Entry 8KDL (X-ray diffraction, 1.70 A resolution); this record covers chains A and B.

# Chain A (and B)
Name: Aminotransferase class I/II-fold pyridoxal phosphate-dependent enzyme
Source organism: Streptomyces lincolnensis
Notes: chain B of this document is another copy of the same molecule, construct and numbering; everything in this record applies to it too
UniProt: A9Y8R7 (A9Y8R7_STRLN); residues 1-427 here = UniProt positions 1-427
Chain sequence (437 residues; row label = number of the first residue in the row):
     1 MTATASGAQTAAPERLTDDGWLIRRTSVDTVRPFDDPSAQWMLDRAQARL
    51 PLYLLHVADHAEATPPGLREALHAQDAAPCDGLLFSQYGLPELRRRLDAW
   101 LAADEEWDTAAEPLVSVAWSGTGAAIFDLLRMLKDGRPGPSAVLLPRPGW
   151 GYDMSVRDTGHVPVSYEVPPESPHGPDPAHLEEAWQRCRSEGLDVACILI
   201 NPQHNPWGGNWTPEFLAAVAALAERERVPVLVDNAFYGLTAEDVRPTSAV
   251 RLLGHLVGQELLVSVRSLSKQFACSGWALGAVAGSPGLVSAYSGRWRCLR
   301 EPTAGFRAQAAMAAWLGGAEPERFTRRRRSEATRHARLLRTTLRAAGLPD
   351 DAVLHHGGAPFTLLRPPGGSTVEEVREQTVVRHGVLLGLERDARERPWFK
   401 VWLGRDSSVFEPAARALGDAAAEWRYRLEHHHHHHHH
Unresolved in the structure: 1-15, 427-437 (chain B: 1-15, 428-437)
Modified residues: Lys270 ((2S)-2-amino-6-[[3-hydroxy-2-methyl-5-(phosphonooxymethyl)pyridin-4-yl]methylideneamino]hexanoic acid; LLP)
Sequence notes: expression tag (428-437)
From the paper describing this entry:
  - catalytic residues: Lys270 (from molecular simulation)
  - mutagenesis - L83Y, N205Y, F236Y, K270A, P302Y: decreased catalytic activity (beta-elimination activity)
  - mutagenesis - W150A: abolished catalytic activity (beta-elimination activity)
  - mutagenesis - L83Y/F236Y: increased catalytic activity on oxidative amidation
  - mutagenesis - W150A: decreased catalytic activity
  - specificity-determining residues: Leu83, Phe236

# Chain A / chain B interface
Contacting residue pairs (130; chain A residue first):
  Trp21(A) - Pro79(B)
  Leu22(A) - Phe85(B)  hydrophobic
  Leu22(A) - Phe306(B)  hydrophobic
  Ile23(A) - Phe85(B)  hydrophobic
  Arg25(A) - Gln75(B)  hydrogen bond
  Arg25(A) - Pro91(B)
  Arg25(A) - Glu92(B)  salt bridge
  Arg25(A) - Phe306(B)
  Arg25(A) - Ala310(B)
  Thr26(A) - Leu84(B)
  Thr26(A) - Phe85(B)  hydrogen bond (side chain-backbone)
  Thr26(A) - Ser86(B)
  Thr26(A) - Leu90(B)
  Thr26(A) - Pro91(B)
  Thr26(A) - Phe306(B)
  Ser27(A) - Phe85(B)  hydrogen bond (side chain-backbone)
  Val28(A) - Pro91(B)
  Asp29(A) - Pro91(B)
  Asp29(A) - Arg94(B)  salt bridge
  Thr30(A) - Arg94(B)  hydrogen bond
  Val31(A) - Tyr88(B)  hydrophobic
  Val31(A) - Arg94(B)
  Val31(A) - Leu114(B)  hydrophobic
  Arg32(A) - Tyr88(B)
  Pro33(A) - Phe85(B)
  Pro33(A) - Ser86(B)
  Pro33(A) - Gln87(B)  hydrogen bond (backbone-backbone)
  Phe34(A) - Phe85(B)
  Phe34(A) - Gln87(B)
  Met42(A) - Phe85(B)  hydrophobic
  Leu54(A) - Phe85(B)  hydrophobic
  His56(A) - Phe85(B)
  Val57(A) - Phe85(B)  hydrophobic
  Asp59(A) - Gly82(B)
  Asp59(A) - Leu83(B)  hydrogen bond (side chain-backbone)
  Ala61(A) - Pro79(B)
  Ala61(A) - Gly82(B)
  Glu62(A) - Pro79(B)
  Thr64(A) - Asp81(B)
  Arg69(A) - Asp76(B)  hydrogen bond (side chain-backbone)
  Arg69(A) - Arg307(B)
  Leu72(A) - Arg307(B)
  His73(A) - His73(B)
  His73(A) - Asp76(B)  salt bridge
  Gln75(A) - Arg25(B)  hydrogen bond
  Asp76(A) - Arg69(B)  hydrogen bond (backbone-side chain)
  Asp76(A) - His73(B)  salt bridge
  Pro79(A) - Leu16(B)  hydrophobic
  Pro79(A) - Trp21(B)
  Pro79(A) - Ala61(B)
  Pro79(A) - Glu62(B)
  Asp81(A) - Thr64(B)
  Asp81(A) - Cys274(B)
  Asp81(A) - Ser275(B)  hydrogen bond (backbone-backbone)
  Asp81(A) - Gly276(B)  hydrogen bond (backbone-backbone)
  Asp81(A) - Trp277(B)  hydrogen bond
  Gly82(A) - Asp59(B)
  Gly82(A) - Ala61(B)
  Leu83(A) - Asp59(B)  hydrogen bond (backbone-side chain)
  Leu83(A) - Ser275(B)
  Leu84(A) - Thr26(B)
  Phe85(A) - Leu22(B)  hydrophobic
  Phe85(A) - Ile23(B)  hydrophobic
  Phe85(A) - Thr26(B)  hydrogen bond (backbone-side chain)
  Phe85(A) - Ser27(B)  hydrogen bond (backbone-side chain)
  Phe85(A) - Pro33(B)
  Phe85(A) - Phe34(B)
  Phe85(A) - Met42(B)  hydrophobic
  Phe85(A) - Leu54(B)  hydrophobic
  Phe85(A) - His56(B)
  Phe85(A) - Val57(B)  hydrophobic
  Ser86(A) - Thr26(B)
  Ser86(A) - Pro33(B)
  Gln87(A) - Pro33(B)  hydrogen bond (backbone-backbone)
  Gln87(A) - Phe34(B)
  Tyr88(A) - Val31(B)  hydrophobic
  Tyr88(A) - Arg32(B)
  Leu90(A) - Thr26(B)
  Pro91(A) - Arg25(B)
  Pro91(A) - Thr26(B)
  Pro91(A) - Val28(B)
  Pro91(A) - Asp29(B)
  Glu92(A) - Arg25(B)  salt bridge
  Arg94(A) - Asp29(B)  salt bridge
  Arg94(A) - Thr30(B)  hydrogen bond
  Arg94(A) - Val31(B)
  Leu114(A) - Val31(B)  hydrophobic
  Ser120(A) - Glu301(B)
  Ser120(A) - Pro302(B)
  Gly121(A) - Pro302(B)
  Gly123(A) - Arg300(B)
  Ala124(A) - Arg300(B)  hydrogen bond (backbone-backbone)
  Phe127(A) - Arg131(B)
  Phe127(A) - Arg300(B)
  Arg131(A) - Phe127(B)
  Arg131(A) - Asp158(B)  salt bridge
  Met154(A) - Arg295(B)  hydrogen bond
  Met154(A) - Leu299(B)  hydrophobic
  Asp158(A) - Arg131(B)  salt bridge
  Asp158(A) - Arg295(B)  salt bridge
  Asp158(A) - Trp296(B)
  Lys270(A) - Pro302(B)
  Cys274(A) - Asp81(B)
  Ser275(A) - Asp81(B)  hydrogen bond (backbone-backbone)
  Ser275(A) - Leu83(B)
  Gly276(A) - Asp81(B)  hydrogen bond (backbone-backbone)
  Gly276(A) - Ala304(B)
  Gly276(A) - Gly305(B)  hydrogen bond (backbone-backbone)
  Trp277(A) - Asp81(B)  hydrogen bond
  Ala278(A) - Ala304(B)  hydrophobic
  Arg295(A) - Met154(B)
  Arg295(A) - Asp158(B)  salt bridge
  Trp296(A) - Asp158(B)
  Leu299(A) - Met154(B)  hydrophobic
  Arg300(A) - Gly123(B)
  Arg300(A) - Ala124(B)  hydrogen bond (backbone-backbone)
  Arg300(A) - Phe127(B)
  Arg300(A) - Arg300(B)
  Pro302(A) - Ser120(B)
  Pro302(A) - Gly121(B)
  Pro302(A) - Lys270(B)
  Ala304(A) - Gly276(B)
  Ala304(A) - Ala278(B)  hydrophobic
  Gly305(A) - Gly276(B)  hydrogen bond (backbone-backbone)
  Phe306(A) - Leu22(B)  hydrophobic
  Phe306(A) - Arg25(B)
  Phe306(A) - Thr26(B)
  Arg307(A) - Arg69(B)
  Arg307(A) - Leu72(B)
  Ala310(A) - Arg25(B)
Also at the interface, not in a pair above, chain A (66 interface residues in all): Ala78, Cys80
Also at the interface, not in a pair above, chain B (70 interface residues in all): Ala63, Ala78, Cys80, Gly89

# In short
The interface between chain A and chain B involves 66 residues on one side and 70 on the other, with 25
hydrogen bonds and 10 salt bridges. Polar contacts include Arg25(A)-Glu92(B), Asp29(A)-Arg94(B) and
His73(A)-Asp76(B). From the paper: the catalytic residue Lys270(A); L83Y, N205Y and F236Y of chain A, among
others, reduce catalytic activity (beta-elimination activity); 7 substitutions were tested in all.
Chain A and chain B are both Aminotransferase class I/II-fold pyridoxal phosphate-dependent enzyme
(Streptomyces lincolnensis); the structure, Crystal structure of LmbF in complex with PLP, was determined by
X-ray diffraction (same publication as 8KDK).
